PDB entry 7XAU | electron microscopy, 2.97 A resolution | chains B and E of the 6 polymer chains in the assembly

[Chain B]
Molecule: Guanine nucleotide-binding protein G(i) subunit alpha-1
Source organism: Homo sapiens
UniProt: P63096 (GNAI1_HUMAN); numbering as in UniProt (aligned over 1-354)
Chain sequence (354 residues; each row starts with the number of its first residue):
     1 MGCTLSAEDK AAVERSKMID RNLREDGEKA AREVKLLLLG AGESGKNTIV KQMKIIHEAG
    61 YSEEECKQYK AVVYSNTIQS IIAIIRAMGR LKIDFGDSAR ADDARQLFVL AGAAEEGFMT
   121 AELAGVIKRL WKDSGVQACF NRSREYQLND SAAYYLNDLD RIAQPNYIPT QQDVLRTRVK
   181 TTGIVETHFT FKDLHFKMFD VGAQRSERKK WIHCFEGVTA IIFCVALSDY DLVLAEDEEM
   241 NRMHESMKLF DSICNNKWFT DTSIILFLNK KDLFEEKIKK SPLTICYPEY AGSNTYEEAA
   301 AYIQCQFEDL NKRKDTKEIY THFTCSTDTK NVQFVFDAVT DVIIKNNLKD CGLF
Not modelled in the structure: 1-5, 55-181
Construct notes: conflict Asn47 (Ser in P63096), Ala203 (Gly in P63096), Ser326 (Ala in P63096)
Swiss-Prot annotation at these positions:
  - region: Lys35 to Lys46, Thr48 (G1 motif), Asp173 to Thr181 (G2 motif), Phe196 to Gly202, Gln204, Arg205 (G3 motif), Ile265 to Asp272 (G4 motif), Thr324, Cys325, Thr327 to Thr329 (G5 motif)
  - binding site (GTP): Glu43 to Lys46, Thr48, Ser151, Leu175 to Thr181, Asp200 to Gly202, Gln204, Asn269 to Asp272
  - binding site (Mg(2+)): Thr181
  - modified residue: Arg178 (ADP-ribosylarginine), Gln204 (Deamidated glutamine), Cys351 (ADP-ribosylcysteine)
  - lipidation: Gly2 (N-myristoyl glycine), Cys3 (S-palmitoyl cysteine)
  - natural variant: Gly40 (G40C: In NEDHISB; G40R: In NEDHISB), Gly45 (G45D: In NEDHISB), Thr48 (T48I: In NEDHISB; T48K: In NEDHISB), Gln52 (Q52P: In NEDHISB), Ser75 (deletion: In NEDHISB; uncertain significance), Gln172 (deletion: In NEDHISB), Asp173 (D173V: In NEDHISB), Glu186 to Phe189 (deletion: In NEDHISB; uncertain significance), Cys224 (C224Y: In NEDHISB), Lys270 (K270N: In NEDHISB; K270R: In NEDHISB), Asp272 (D272G: In NEDHISB), Val332 (V332E: In NEDHISB; uncertain significance)
  - mutagenesis: Gly42 (G42R: Abolishes switch to an activated conformation and dissociation from beta and gamma subunits upon GTP binding. Abolishes interaction with RGS family members), Glu116 (E116L: Enhances interaction (inactive GDP-bound) with RGS14), Gln147 (Q147L: Enhances interaction (inactive GDP-bound) with RGS14), Glu245 (E245L: Enhances interaction (inactive GDP-bound) with RGS14)

[Chain E]
Molecule: ScFv16
Notes: antibody fragment or engineered binder
Chain sequence (304 residues; numbered -36 to 266 plus 15 insertion-coded residues; 14 numbers in that range are skipped by the numbering (no residue carries them; nothing is unmodelled there); the number before each row is that of its first residue; a row labelled like 121A-121O holds insertion residues (121A, then the next letters in order); numbers below 1 keep their minus sign (Met-36 is residue -36)):
   -36 MLLVNQSHQG FNKEHTSKMV SAIVLYVLLA AAAHSAFDVQ LVESGGGLVQ PGGSRKLSCS
    24 ASGFAFSSFG MHWVRQAPEK GLEWVAYISS GSGTIYYADT VKGRFTISRD DPKNTLFLQM
    84 TSLRSEDTAM YYCVRSIYYY GSSPFDFWGQ GTTLTVSS
121A-121O GGGGSGGGGSGGGGS
   136 SDIVMTQATS SVPVTPGESV SISCRSSKSL LHSNGNTYLY WFLQRPGQSP QLLIYRMSNL
   196 ASGVPDRFSG SGSGTAFTLT ISRLEAEDVG VYYCMQHLEY PLTFGAGTKL ELVDENLYFQ
   256 GASHHHHHHH H
Not modelled in the structure: -36 to 0, 121A-121O, 248-266
Disulfide bonds: Cys22-Cys96, Cys159-Cys229

[How chain B and chain E interact]
Residue-residue contacts (19; chain B residue first):
  Ser6(B) - His167(E)
  Ser6(B) - Asn169(E)
  Ser6(B) - Tyr173(E)
  Ala7(B) - Leu233(E)
  Glu8(B) - Tyr173(E)
  Glu8(B) - Tyr175(E)  hydrogen bond
  Glu8(B) - Arg191(E)  salt bridge
  Glu8(B) - His232(E)  salt bridge
  Asp9(B) - Asn169(E)  hydrogen bond
  Asp9(B) - Tyr173(E)
  Ala11(B) - Tyr50(E)
  Ala11(B) - Tyr101(E)
  Ala12(B) - Tyr101(E)
  Glu14(B) - Ser52(E)
  Glu14(B) - Ser53(E)
  Glu14(B) - Gly56(E)
  Glu14(B) - Thr57(E)  hydrogen bond
  Arg15(B) - Tyr101(E)
  Arg15(B) - Tyr102(E)
Interface residues without a listed pair, chain B (9 interface residues in all): Met18
Interface residues without a listed pair, chain E (20 interface residues in all): Ser31, Gly54, Ile100, Pro107, Glu234, Tyr235

[In short]
Chain B and chain E form an interface of 9 and 20 residues respectively, with 3 hydrogen bonds and 2 salt
bridges. Polar contacts include Glu8(B)-Arg191(E), Glu8(B)-His232(E) and Glu8(B)-Tyr175(E). UniProt lists 21
GTP-binding residues, Mg2+-binding residue Thr181(B) and 4 mutagenesis sites on chain B.
Here chain B is Guanine nucleotide-binding protein G(i) subunit alpha-1 (Homo sapiens) and chain E is ScFv16.
Entry 7XAU (Structure of somatostatin receptor 2 bound with octreotide) was determined by electron microscopy
(same publication as 7XAT and 7XAV).
